PDB entry 7BOG | electron microscopy, 2.75 A resolution | chains A and Q of the 13 polymer chains in the assembly

== Chain A ==
Molecule: 16S rRNA
From: Escherichia coli (strain K12)
Sequence (1542 nucleotides; row label = number of the first residue in the row):
     1 AAAUUGAAGA GUUUGAUCAU GGCUCAGAUU GAACGCUGGC GGCAGGCCUA ACACAUGCAA
    61 GUCGAACGGU AACAGGAAGA AGCUUGCUUC UUUGCUGACG AGUGGCGGAC GGGUGAGUAA
   121 UGUCUGGGAA ACUGCCUGAU GGAGGGGGAU AACUACUGGA AACGGUAGCU AAUACCGCAU
   181 AACGUCGCAA GACCAAAGAG GGGGACCUUC GGGCCUCUUG CCAUCGGAUG UGCCCAGAUG
   241 GGAUUAGCUA GUAGGUGGGG UAACGGCUCA CCUAGGCGAC GAUCCCUAGC UGGUCUGAGA
   301 GGAUGACCAG CCACACUGGA ACUGAGACAC GGUCCAGACU CCUACGGGAG GCAGCAGUGG
   361 GGAAUAUUGC ACAAUGGGCG CAAGCCUGAU GCAGCCAUGC CGCGUGUAUG AAGAAGGCCU
   421 UCGGGUUGUA AAGUACUUUC AGCGGGGAGG AAGGGAGUAA AGUUAAUACC UUUGCUCAUU
   481 GACGUUACCC GCAGAAGAAG CACCGGCUAA CUCCGUGCCA GCAGCCXCGG UAAUACGGAG
   541 GGUGCAAGCG UUAAUCGGAA UUACUGGGCG UAAAGCGCAC GCAGGCGGUU UGUUAAGUCA
   601 GAUGUGAAAU CCCCGGGCUC AACCUGGGAA CUGCAUCUGA UACUGGCAAG CUUGAGUCUC
   661 GUAGAGGGGG GUAGAAUUCC AGGUGUAGCG GUGAAAUGCG UAGAGAUCUG GAGGAAUACC
   721 GGUGGCGAAG GCGGCCCCCU GGACGAAGAC UGACGCUCAG GUGCGAAAGC GUGGGGAGCA
   781 AACAGGAUUA GAUACCCUGG UAGUCCACGC CGUAAACGAU GUCGACUUGG AGGUUGUGCC
   841 CUUGAGGCGU GGCUUCCGGA GCUAACGCGU UAAGUCGACC GCCUGGGGAG UACGGCCGCA
   901 AGGUUAAAAC UCAAAUGAAU UGACGGGGGC CCGCACAAGC GGUGGAGCAU GUGGUUUAAU
   961 UCGAUGXAAC GCGAAGAACC UUACCUGGUC UUGACAUCCA CGGAAGUUUU CAGAGAUGAG
  1021 AAUGUGCCUU CGGGAACCGU GAGACAGGUG CUGCAUGGCU GUCGUCAGCU CGUGUUGUGA
  1081 AAUGUUGGGU UAAGUCCCGC AACGAGCGCA ACCCUUAUCC UUUGUUGCCA GCGGUCCGGC
  1141 CGGGAACUCA AAGGAGACUG CCAGUGAUAA ACUGGAGGAA GGUGGGGAUG ACGUCAAGUC
  1201 AUCAUGGCCC UUACGACCAG GGCUACACAC GUGCUACAAU GGCGCAUACA AAGAGAAGCG
  1261 ACCUCGCGAG AGCAAGCGGA CCUCAUAAAG UGCGUCGUAG UCCGGAUUGG AGUCUGCAAC
  1321 UCGACUCCAU GAAGUCGGAA UCGCUAGUAA UCGUGGAUCA GAAUGCCACG GUGAAUACGU
  1381 UCCCGGGCCU UGUACACACC GCCCGUXACA CCAUGGGAGU GGGUUGCAAA AGAAGUAGGU
  1441 AGCUUAACCU UCGGGAGGGC GCUUACCACU UUGUGAUUCA UGACUGGGGU GAAGUCGUAA
  1501 CAAGGUAACC GUAGGGGAAC CUGCGGUUGG AUCACCUCCU UA
Unresolved in the structure: 931-1386, 1400-1402, 1500-1505, 1537-1542
Modified / non-standard residues: PSU (pseudouridine-5'-monophosphate) at position 516, G7M (N7-methyl-guanosine-5'-monophosphate) at position 527, 2MG (2N-methylguanosine-5'-monophosphate) at position 966, 5MC (5-methylcytidine-5'-monophosphate) at position 967, 2MG (2N-methylguanosine-5'-monophosphate) at position 1207, 4OC (4n,o2'-methylcytidine-5'-monophosphate) at position 1402, 5MC (5-methylcytidine-5'-monophosphate) at position 1407, UR3 (3-methyluridine-5'-monophoshate) at position 1498, 2MG (2N-methylguanosine-5'-monophosphate) at position 1516, MA6 (6N-dimethyladenosine-5'-monophoshate) at position 1518, MA6 (6N-dimethyladenosine-5'-monophoshate) at position 1519
Bound ions: Mg2+ site 1 near U13 (its only coordinating residue here); Mg2+ site 2 near G21 (its only coordinating residue here); Mg2+ site 3: C48, G115; Mg2+ site 4 near A53 (its only coordinating residue here); Mg2+ site 5: A59, U387; Mg2+ site 6 near G100 (its only coordinating residue here); Mg2+ site 7: A109, G331; Mg2+ site 8 near G111 (its only coordinating residue here); Mg2+ site 9 near G113 (its only coordinating residue here); Mg2+ site 10: G145, A197; Mg2+ site 11 near A171 (its only coordinating residue here); Mg2+ site 12: A174, C175; 29 more Mg2+ sites not listed
Reported in the primary citation:
  - conformationally variable residues (order/disorder transition): U1393 to A1394

== Chain Q ==
Name: 30S ribosomal protein S17
From: Escherichia coli (strain K12)
Reference sequence: P0AG63 (RS17_ECOLI); numbering as in UniProt (aligned over 1-84)
Sequence (84 residues; numbered 1 to 84; the number before each row is that of its first residue):
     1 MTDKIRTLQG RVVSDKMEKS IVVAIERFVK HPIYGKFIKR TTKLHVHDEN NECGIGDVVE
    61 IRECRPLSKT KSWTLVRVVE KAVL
Unresolved in the structure: 1-3, 84

== How chain A and chain Q interact ==
Contacting residue pairs (58):
  G127(A) - Arg6(Q)  hydrogen bond to the sugar
  G127(A) - Glu63(Q)  hydrogen bond to the base
  A129(A) - Arg65(Q)  phosphate contact
  A130(A) - Arg65(Q)  salt bridge to the phosphate
  A130(A) - Pro66(Q)  base contact
  C234(A) - Pro66(Q)  sugar contact
  C234(A) - Ser72(Q)  hydrogen bond to the sugar
  C235(A) - Glu63(Q)  sugar contact
  C235(A) - Ser72(Q)  sugar contact
  C235(A) - Trp73(Q)  hydrogen bond to the sugar
  A236(A) - Leu44(Q)  phosphate contact
  G237(A) - Arg27(Q)  sugar contact
  G237(A) - Thr42(Q)  phosphate contact
  A253(A) - Met17(Q)  hydrogen bond to the sugar
  A253(A) - Lys69(Q)  salt bridge to the phosphate
  A253(A) - Thr70(Q)  phosphate contact
  G254(A) - Met17(Q)  sugar contact
  G254(A) - Glu18(Q)  hydrogen bond to the sugar
  G254(A) - Ser20(Q)  hydrogen bond to the sugar
  G254(A) - Ser68(Q)  hydrogen bond to the phosphate
  G254(A) - Lys69(Q)  hydrogen bond to the phosphate
  G254(A) - Thr70(Q)  hydrogen bond to the phosphate
  G254(A) - Lys71(Q)  hydrogen bond to the phosphate
  G255(A) - Glu18(Q)  sugar contact
  G255(A) - Lys19(Q)  phosphate contact
  G255(A) - Ser68(Q)  phosphate contact
  G255(A) - Lys71(Q)  salt bridge to the phosphate
  U256(A) - Lys19(Q)  salt bridge to the phosphate
  C264(A) - Arg65(Q)  hydrogen bond to the phosphate
  C264(A) - Pro66(Q)  hydrogen bond to the sugar
  G265(A) - Arg65(Q)  salt bridge to the phosphate
  G265(A) - Pro66(Q)  sugar contact
  G265(A) - Leu67(Q)  sugar contact
  G265(A) - Ser68(Q)  hydrogen bond to the sugar
  G265(A) - Lys69(Q)  hydrogen bond to the sugar
  G266(A) - Lys69(Q)  sugar contact
  C267(A) - Lys69(Q)  phosphate contact
  U273(A) - Glu18(Q)  hydrogen bond to the sugar
  G275(A) - Lys16(Q)  salt bridge to the phosphate
  G276(A) - Ser14(Q)  hydrogen bond to the phosphate
  G276(A) - His45(Q)  hydrogen bond to the phosphate
  C277(A) - Val22(Q)  phosphate contact
  C277(A) - Lys43(Q)  phosphate contact
  C277(A) - His45(Q)  salt bridge to the phosphate
  G278(A) - Lys43(Q)  phosphate contact
  C280(A) - Lys39(Q)  base contact
  C280(A) - Arg40(Q)  hydrogen bond to the sugar
  C280(A) - Thr41(Q)  hydrogen bond to the base
  C564(A) - Ile33(Q)  sugar contact
  C564(A) - Tyr34(Q)  sugar contact
  G585(A) - Lys36(Q)  phosphate contact
  G585(A) - Lys39(Q)  salt bridge to the phosphate
  C586(A) - Lys36(Q)  salt bridge to the phosphate
  G597(A) - Phe28(Q)  sugar contact
  G597(A) - Phe37(Q)  sugar contact
  U598(A) - Phe37(Q)  phosphate contact
  A635(A) - Arg6(Q)  sugar contact
  U636(A) - Arg6(Q)  salt bridge to the phosphate
Other interface residues (no listed pair), chain A (32 interface residues in all): G128, A238, U252, C879
Other interface residues (no listed pair), chain Q (32 interface residues in all): His47

== Summary ==
Chain A and chain Q each contribute 32 residues to their interface, with 20 hydrogen bonds and 10 salt
bridges. Polar contacts include G127(A)-Glu63(Q), C280(A)-Thr41(Q) and G127(A)-Arg6(Q). C48(A) and G115(A)
coordinate Mg2+ site 3. A59(A) and U387(A) form the Mg2+ site 5. The paper reports conformational variability
at U1393(A).
Chain A is 16S rRNA and chain Q is 30S ribosomal protein S17, both from Escherichia coli (strain K12); the
structure, Bacterial 30S ribosomal subunit assembly complex state E (body domain), was determined by electron
microscopy (same publication as 7AF3, 7AF5, 7AF8, 7AFA, 7AFD, 7AFH and 17 further entries).
